Entry 6FAM (X-ray diffraction, 1.13 A resolution); this record covers chain A.

== Chain A ==
Protein: Glycosyl hydrolase family 71
From: Bacteroides xylanisolvens XB1A
UniProt: D6D1V7 (D6D1V7_9BACE); residues 17-380 here = UniProt positions 17-380
Chain sequence (385 residues; numbered -4 to 380; the number before each row is that of its first residue; numbers below 1 keep their minus sign (Met-4 is residue -4)):
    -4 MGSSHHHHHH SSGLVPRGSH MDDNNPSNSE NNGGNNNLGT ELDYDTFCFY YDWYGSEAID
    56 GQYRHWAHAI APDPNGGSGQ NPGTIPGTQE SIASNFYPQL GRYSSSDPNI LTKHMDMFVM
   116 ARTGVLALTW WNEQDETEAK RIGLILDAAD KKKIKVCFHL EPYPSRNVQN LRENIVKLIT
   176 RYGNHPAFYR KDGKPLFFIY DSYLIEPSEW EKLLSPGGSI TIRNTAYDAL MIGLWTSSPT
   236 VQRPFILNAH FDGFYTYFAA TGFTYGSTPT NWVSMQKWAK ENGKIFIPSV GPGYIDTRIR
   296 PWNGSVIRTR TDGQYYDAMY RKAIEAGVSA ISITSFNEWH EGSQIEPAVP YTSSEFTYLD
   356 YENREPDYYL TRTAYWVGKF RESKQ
Not modelled in the structure: -4 to 30
Differences from the reference sequence: initiating methionine (-4); expression tag (-3 to 16)
Small-molecule neighbours: mannose-alpha-1,3-2-aminodeoxymannojirimycin / alpha-D-mannopyranose: Tyr46, Trp48, His60, His63, Trp126, His154, Glu156, Pro157, Tyr195, Tyr252, Ile294, Arg295, Glu333, His335, Glu336
Reported in the primary citation:
  - binding site for mannose-alpha-1,3-2-aminodeoxymannojirimycin: Glu333
  - catalytic residues: Glu333 (proposed by the authors, not directly observed)

== Overview ==
Bound to chain A: mannose-alpha-1,3-2-aminodeoxymannojirimycin / alpha-D-mannopyranose. From the paper: the
catalytic residue Glu333; a binding site for mannose-alpha-1,3-2-aminodeoxymannojirimycin at Glu333.
Chain A is Glycosyl hydrolase family 71 (Bacteroides xylanisolvens XB1A); the structure, Structure of the GH99
endo-alpha-mannanase from Bacteroides xylanisolvens in complex with
mannose-alpha-1,3-2-aminodeoxymannojirimycin, was determined by X-ray diffraction together with 6FAR from the
same study.
